3O7I - chain A; structure by X-ray diffraction, 1.50 A resolution.

== Chain A ==
Molecule: OHCU decarboxylase
Organism: Klebsiella pneumoniae subsp. pneumoniae
Reference sequence: A6T925 (A6T925_KLEP7); numbering as in UniProt (aligned over 1-166)
Amino-acid sequence (189 residues; numbered -22 to 166; the number before each row is that of its first residue; numbers below 1 keep their minus sign (Met-22 is residue -22)):
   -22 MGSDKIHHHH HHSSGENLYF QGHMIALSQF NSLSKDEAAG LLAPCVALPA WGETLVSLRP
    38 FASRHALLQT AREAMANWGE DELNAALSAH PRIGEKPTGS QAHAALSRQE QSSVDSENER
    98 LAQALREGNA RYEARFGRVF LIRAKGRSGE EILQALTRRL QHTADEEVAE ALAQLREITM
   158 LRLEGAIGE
Disordered / not traced: -22 to 0, 76-91
Differences from the reference sequence: expression tag (-22 to 0)
From the paper describing this entry:
  - catalytic residues: His67 (proposed by the authors, not directly observed)
  - catalytic residues: Gln88
  - mutagenesis - Q88E (43-fold): decreased catalytic activity

== In short ==
The paper reports catalytic residues His67 and Gln88; Q88E reduces catalytic activity.
Chain A is OHCU decarboxylase (Klebsiella pneumoniae subsp. pneumoniae); the structure, Crystal structure of
2-oxo-4-hydroxy-4-carboxy-5-ureidoimidazoline decarboxylase from Klebsiella pneumoniae, was determined by
X-ray diffraction together with 3O7H, 3O7J and 3O7K from the same study.
